Entry 6XLL (electron microscopy, 2.70 A resolution); this record covers chains C and F of the 9 polymer chains in the assembly.

Chain C:
Molecule: DNA-directed RNA polymerase subunit beta
Source organism: Escherichia coli O157:H7
Notes: EC 2.7.7.6
UniProtKB: B7MIX3 (RPOB_ECO45); residue numbers follow UniProt; this construct covers 1-1342
Amino-acid sequence (1342 residues; row label = number of the first residue in the row):
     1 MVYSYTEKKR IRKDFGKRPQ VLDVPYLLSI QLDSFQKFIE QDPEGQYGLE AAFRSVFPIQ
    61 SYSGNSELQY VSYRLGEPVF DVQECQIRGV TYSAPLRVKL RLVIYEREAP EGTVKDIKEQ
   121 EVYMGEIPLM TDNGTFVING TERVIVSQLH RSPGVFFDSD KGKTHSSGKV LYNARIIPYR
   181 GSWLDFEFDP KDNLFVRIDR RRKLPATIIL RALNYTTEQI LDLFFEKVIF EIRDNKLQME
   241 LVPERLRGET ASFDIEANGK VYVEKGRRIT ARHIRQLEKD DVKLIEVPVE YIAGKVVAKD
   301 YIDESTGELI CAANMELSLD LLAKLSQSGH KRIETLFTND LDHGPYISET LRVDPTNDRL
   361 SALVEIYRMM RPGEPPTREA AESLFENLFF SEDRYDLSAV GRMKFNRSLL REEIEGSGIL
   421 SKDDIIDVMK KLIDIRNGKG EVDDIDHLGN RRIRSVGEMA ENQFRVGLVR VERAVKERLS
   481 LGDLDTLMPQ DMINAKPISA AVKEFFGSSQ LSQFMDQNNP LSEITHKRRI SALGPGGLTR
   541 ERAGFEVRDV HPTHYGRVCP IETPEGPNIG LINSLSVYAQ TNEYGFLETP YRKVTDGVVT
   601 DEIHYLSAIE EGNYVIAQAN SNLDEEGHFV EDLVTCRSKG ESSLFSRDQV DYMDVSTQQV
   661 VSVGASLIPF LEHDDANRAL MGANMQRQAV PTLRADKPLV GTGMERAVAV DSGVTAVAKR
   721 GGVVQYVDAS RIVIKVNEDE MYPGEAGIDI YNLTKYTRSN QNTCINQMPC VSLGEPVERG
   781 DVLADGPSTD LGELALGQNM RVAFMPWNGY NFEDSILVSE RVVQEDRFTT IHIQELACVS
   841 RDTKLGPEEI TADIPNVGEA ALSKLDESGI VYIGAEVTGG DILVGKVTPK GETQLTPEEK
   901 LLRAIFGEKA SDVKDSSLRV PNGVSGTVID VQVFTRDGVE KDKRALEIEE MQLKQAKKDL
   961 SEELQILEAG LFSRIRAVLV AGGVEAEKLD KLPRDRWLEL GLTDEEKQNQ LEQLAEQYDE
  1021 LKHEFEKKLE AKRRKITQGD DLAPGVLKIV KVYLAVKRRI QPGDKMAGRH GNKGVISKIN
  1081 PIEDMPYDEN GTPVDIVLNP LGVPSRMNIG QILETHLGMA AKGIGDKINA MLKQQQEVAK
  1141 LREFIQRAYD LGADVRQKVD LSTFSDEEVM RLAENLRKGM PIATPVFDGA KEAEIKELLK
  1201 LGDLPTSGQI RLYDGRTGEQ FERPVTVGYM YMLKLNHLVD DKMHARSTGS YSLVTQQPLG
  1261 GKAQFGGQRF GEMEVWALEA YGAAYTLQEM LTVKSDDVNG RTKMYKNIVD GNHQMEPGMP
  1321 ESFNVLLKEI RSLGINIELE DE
Unresolved in the structure: 1-2, 1342
Residues lining bound ligands:
  - chapso (1N7), molecule 1: Gln46, Tyr47, Tyr179, Asp396, Ser398, Ala399, Val400, Arg452, Glu458, Glu461, Arg465, Glu583, Tyr584
  - chapso (1N7), molecule 2: Gln725, Tyr726, Arg731, Glu962, Gln965, Ile966, Ala969
UniProt features mapped onto this chain:
  - modified residue (N6-acetyllysine): Lys1022, Lys1200

Chain F:
Molecule: RNA polymerase sigma factor RpoD
Source organism: Escherichia coli O157:H7
UniProtKB: P00579 (RPOD_ECOLI); residues 1-613 here = UniProt positions 1-613
Amino-acid sequence (613 residues; row label = number of the first residue in the row):
     1 MEQNPQSQLK LLVTRGKEQG YLTYAEVNDH LPEDIVDSDQ IEDIIQMIND MGIQVMEEAP
    61 DADDLMLAEN TADEDAAEAA AQVLSSVESE IGRTTDPVRM YMREMGTVEL LTREGEIDIA
   121 KRIEDGINQV QCSVAEYPEA ITYLLEQYDR VEAEEARLSD LITGFVDPNA EEDLAPTATH
   181 VGSELSQEDL DDDEDEDEED GDDDSADDDN SIDPELAREK FAELRAQYVV TRDTIKAKGR
   241 SHATAQEEIL KLSEVFKQFR LVPKQFDYLV NSMRVMMDRV RTQERLIMKL CVEQCKMPKK
   301 NFITLFTGNE TSDTWFNAAI AMNKPWSEKL HDVSEEVHRA LQKLQQIEEE TGLTIEQVKD
   361 INRRMSIGEA KARRAKKEMV EANLRLVISI AKKYTNRGLQ FLDLIQEGNI GLMKAVDKFE
   421 YRRGYKFSTY ATWWIRQAIT RSIADQARTI RIPVHMIETI NKLNRISRQM LQEMGREPTP
   481 EELAERMLMP EDKIRKVLKI AKEPISMETP IGDDEDSHLG DFIEDTTLEL PLDSATTESL
   541 RAATHDVLAG LTAREAKVLR MRFGIDMNTD YTLEEVGKQF DVTRERIRQI EAKALRKLRH
   601 PSRSEVLRSF LDD
Unresolved in the structure: 1-88, 168-211, 237-241
UniProt features mapped onto this chain:
  - DNA-binding region: Leu573 to Ala592 (H-T-H motif)
  - region: Arg584 to Arg599 (Interaction with anti-sigma factors)
  - motif: Asp403 to Gln406 (Interaction with polymerase core subunit RpoC)
  - site: Arg562 (Interaction with anti-sigma factors)
  - mutagenesis: Ala553 (A553D: Disrupts the interaction with Escherichia phage lambda antitermination protein Q), Arg596 (R596D/E: 2-fold reduction in activation of class II Crp-dependent promoters)

Chain C / chain F interface:
Residue-residue contacts (72; chain C residue first):
  Arg97(C) - Met474(F)
  Arg97(C) - Gly475(F)
  Val122(C) - Gln472(F)
  Tyr123(C) - Leu471(F)  hydrophobic
  Tyr123(C) - Gln472(F)  hydrogen bond (backbone-side chain)
  Tyr123(C) - Gly475(F)
  Arg368(C) - Glu90(F)  salt bridge
  Pro372(C) - Thr94(F)
  Pro372(C) - Arg99(F)
  Gly373(C) - Glu90(F)  hydrogen bond (backbone-side chain)
  Gly373(C) - Arg93(F)
  Gly373(C) - Thr94(F)
  Gly373(C) - Arg103(F)  hydrogen bond (backbone-side chain)
  Glu374(C) - Arg99(F)  salt bridge
  Pro375(C) - Arg103(F)
  Gln490(C) - Gln472(F)
  Asp491(C) - Arg468(F)
  Met492(C) - Arg468(F)
  Ile493(C) - Arg468(F)  hydrogen bond (backbone-side chain)
  Ile493(C) - Gln472(F)  hydrogen bond (backbone-side chain)
  Asn494(C) - Arg468(F)
  Asn494(C) - Gln472(F)
  Ala495(C) - Leu471(F)  hydrophobic
  Ala495(C) - Gln472(F)
  Lys496(C) - Glu477(F)  salt bridge
  Asp842(C) - Lys499(F)  hydrogen bond (backbone-side chain)
  Asn856(C) - Asp612(F)  hydrogen bond
  Asn856(C) - Asp613(F)
  Pro897(C) - Gly564(F)
  Pro897(C) - Ile565(F)
  Glu898(C) - Leu540(F)
  Glu898(C) - Arg541(F)  salt bridge
  Lys900(C) - Phe563(F)
  Leu901(C) - Thr544(F)
  Leu901(C) - Leu548(F)  hydrophobic
  Leu901(C) - Leu559(F)  hydrophobic
  Leu901(C) - Phe563(F)  hydrophobic
  Leu901(C) - Ile565(F)  hydrophobic
  Leu902(C) - Leu607(F)
  Leu902(C) - Phe610(F)
  Leu902(C) - Leu611(F)  hydrophobic
  Ala904(C) - Phe563(F)  hydrophobic
  Ala904(C) - Leu595(F)
  Ala904(C) - Arg599(F)  hydrogen bond (backbone-side chain)
  Ile905(C) - Leu595(F)  hydrophobic
  Ile905(C) - Leu598(F)  hydrophobic
  Ile905(C) - Arg599(F)  hydrogen bond (backbone-side chain)
  Phe906(C) - Ser604(F)
  Phe906(C) - Leu607(F)
  Phe906(C) - Arg608(F)
  Phe906(C) - Leu611(F)  hydrophobic
  Glu908(C) - Leu611(F)
  Arg936(C) - Arg495(F)
  Asp937(C) - Glu481(F)
  Pro1044(C) - Lys502(F)
  Gly1045(C) - Lys499(F)
  Ser1250(C) - Glu524(F)
  Tyr1251(C) - Glu524(F)
  Tyr1251(C) - Asp525(F)  hydrogen bond (backbone-backbone)
  Ser1252(C) - Asp525(F)
  Leu1253(C) - Ile523(F)
  Leu1253(C) - Asp525(F)
  Gln1256(C) - Asp525(F)
  Gln1256(C) - Leu528(F)
  Leu1259(C) - Asp521(F)
  Leu1259(C) - Phe522(F)
  Leu1259(C) - Glu524(F)
  Gln1264(C) - Phe522(F)
  Arg1301(C) - Leu528(F)
  Tyr1305(C) - Pro531(F)
  Lys1306(C) - Glu538(F)
  Asp1310(C) - Glu538(F)
Also at the interface, not in a pair above, chain C (52 interface residues in all): Glu126, Arg371, Pro376, Gln510, Val857, Glu899, Thr1248, Gly1249, Val1254, Gly1260, Thr1302
Also at the interface, not in a pair above, chain F (47 interface residues in all): Met507, Asp513, Leu530, Leu532, Ser534, Ala535

Overview:
The interface between chain C and chain F involves 52 residues on one side and 47 on the other; the contacts
include 10 hydrogen bonds and 4 salt bridges. Among the polar pairs are Arg368(C)-Glu90(F), Glu374(C)-Arg99(F)
and Lys496(C)-Glu477(F). Bound to chain C: chapso.
Chain C is DNA-directed RNA polymerase subunit beta and chain F is RNA polymerase sigma factor RpoD, both from
Escherichia coli O157:H7; the structure, Cryo-EM structure of E. coli RNAP-promoter initial transcribing
complex with 5-nt RNA transcript (RPitc-5nt), was determined by electron microscopy together with 6XL5, 6XL6,
6XL9, 6XLA, 6XLJ, 6XLK, 6XLM and 6XLN from the same study.
